7RNC - chains C and D of the 6 polymer chains in the assembly; structure by X-ray diffraction, 1.93 A resolution.

Chain C:
Name: Caspase-3 subunit p17
Organism: Homo sapiens
UniProt: P42574 (CASP3_HUMAN); numbering as in UniProt (aligned over 34-174)
Sequence (141 residues; row label = number of the first residue in the row):
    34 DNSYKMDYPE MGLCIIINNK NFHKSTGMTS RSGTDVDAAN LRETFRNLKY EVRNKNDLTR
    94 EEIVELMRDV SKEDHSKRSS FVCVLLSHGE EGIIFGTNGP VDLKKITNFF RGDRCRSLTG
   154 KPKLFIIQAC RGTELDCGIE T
UniProt features mapped onto this chain:
  - active site: H121, C163
  - modified residue: C163 (S-nitrosocysteine)

Chain D:
Name: Caspase-3 subunit p12
Organism: Homo sapiens
UniProt: P42574 (CASP3_HUMAN); residue numbers follow UniProt; this construct covers 184-277
Sequence (95 residues; row label = number of the first residue in the row):
   184 CHKIPVEADF LYAYSTAPGY YSWRNSKDGS WFIQSLCAML KQYADKLEFM HILTRVNRKV
   244 ATEFESFSFD ATFHAKKQIP CIVSMLTKEL YFYHH
Not modelled in the structure: 184, 278
Sequence notes: expression tag (278)
UniProt features mapped onto this chain:
  - modified residue: R207 (Microbial infection: ADP-riboxanated arginine)
  - mutagenesis: R207 (R207A: Abolished ADP-riboxanation by C.violaceum CopC)

Chain C / chain D interface:
Residue-residue contacts - 103 pairs, chain C then chain D:
  D34(C) - K271(D)
  N35(C) - K271(D)
  N35(C) - E272(D)  hydrogen bond (backbone-backbone)
  S36(C) - K271(D)
  S36(C) - E272(D)
  S36(C) - Y274(D)
  Y37(C) - D192(D)  hydrogen bond
  Y37(C) - L269(D)
  Y37(C) - T270(D)  hydrogen bond (side chain-backbone)
  Y37(C) - K271(D)
  Y37(C) - E272(D)  hydrogen bond (backbone-backbone)
  M39(C) - L273(D)  hydrophobic
  M39(C) - Y274(D)
  M44(C) - F275(D)
  R64(C) - R207(D)
  S65(C) - R207(D)  hydrogen bond (backbone-side chain)
  S65(C) - N208(D)
  S65(C) - S209(D)
  G66(C) - N208(D)
  G66(C) - S209(D)  hydrogen bond (backbone-backbone)
  G66(C) - G212(D)
  V69(C) - K210(D)
  V69(C) - D211(D)
  D70(C) - G212(D)
  D70(C) - S213(D)  hydrogen bond
  D70(C) - I216(D)
  N73(C) - C220(D)
  L74(C) - I216(D)  hydrophobic
  L74(C) - C220(D)
  T77(C) - C220(D)  hydrogen bond
  T77(C) - L223(D)
  F78(C) - L223(D)  hydrophobic
  L81(C) - A227(D)  hydrophobic
  Y83(C) - F275(D)
  L119(C) - I216(D)  hydrophobic
  E124(C) - P201(D)
  E124(C) - G202(D)  hydrogen bond (side chain-backbone)
  K137(C) - E190(D)  salt bridge
  T140(C) - F193(D)
  T140(C) - Y195(D)
  F143(C) - F193(D)
  R144(C) - V189(D)
  R144(C) - F193(D)
  G145(C) - V189(D)  hydrogen bond (backbone-backbone)
  D146(C) - V189(D)
  T152(C) - I187(D)
  G153(C) - D192(D)
  K154(C) - D192(D)
  P155(C) - D192(D)
  P155(C) - L269(D)  hydrophobic
  K156(C) - A191(D)
  K156(C) - D192(D)  hydrogen bond (backbone-backbone)
  K156(C) - F193(D)
  K156(C) - L194(D)  hydrogen bond (backbone-backbone)
  L157(C) - L194(D)
  L157(C) - F232(D)  hydrophobic
  L157(C) - L273(D)  hydrophobic
  F158(C) - F193(D)  hydrophobic
  F158(C) - L194(D)  hydrogen bond (backbone-backbone)
  F158(C) - Y195(D)
  F158(C) - A196(D)  hydrogen bond (backbone-backbone)
  I159(C) - A196(D)
  I159(C) - F215(D)  hydrophobic
  I159(C) - L219(D)  hydrophobic
  I160(C) - A196(D)  hydrogen bond (backbone-backbone)
  I160(C) - Y197(D)
  I160(C) - S198(D)  hydrogen bond (backbone-backbone)
  Q161(C) - S198(D)  hydrogen bond
  Q161(C) - S205(D)  hydrogen bond
  Q161(C) - S213(D)  hydrogen bond
  Q161(C) - F215(D)
  Q161(C) - I216(D)
  A162(C) - S198(D)  hydrogen bond (backbone-side chain)
  A162(C) - S205(D)
  C163(C) - Y203(D)
  C163(C) - Y204(D)  hydrophobic
  C163(C) - S205(D)  hydrogen bond (side chain-backbone)
  R164(C) - Y197(D)
  R164(C) - T199(D)  hydrogen bond (side chain-backbone)
  R164(C) - A200(D)
  R164(C) - P201(D)
  R164(C) - G202(D)  hydrogen bond (backbone-backbone)
  R164(C) - Y203(D)  hydrogen bond (backbone-backbone)
  R164(C) - C264(D)
  G165(C) - G202(D)
  G165(C) - Y203(D)
  G165(C) - Y204(D)
  T166(C) - G202(D)  hydrogen bond (backbone-backbone)
  T166(C) - Y204(D)
  E167(C) - G202(D)  hydrogen bond (backbone-backbone)
  E167(C) - Y203(D)
  E167(C) - Y204(D)  hydrogen bond (backbone-backbone)
  L168(C) - Y203(D)
  L168(C) - Y204(D)  hydrophobic
  L168(C) - W206(D)  hydrophobic
  L168(C) - T255(D)
  L168(C) - F256(D)  hydrophobic
  L168(C) - K259(D)
  D169(C) - Y203(D)
  D169(C) - K259(D)
  D169(C) - K260(D)  hydrogen bond (backbone-backbone)
  C170(C) - K259(D)  hydrogen bond
  G171(C) - K260(D)
Interface residues without a listed pair, chain C (51 interface residues in all): S63, T67, V117, H121, L136, N141
Interface residues without a listed pair, chain D (47 interface residues in all): Q217, A258

Overview:
51 residues of chain C face 47 of chain D across their interface, with 29 hydrogen bonds and 1 salt bridge.
Polar contacts include K137(C)-E190(D), Y37(C)-D192(D) and Y37(C)-T270(D). UniProt lists active-site residues
H121(C) and C163(C) on chain C; one mutagenesis site on chain D.
Here chain C is Caspase-3 subunit p17 and chain D is Caspase-3 subunit p12, both from Homo sapiens. Entry 7RNC
(Crystal structure of caspase-3 with inhibitor Ac-VDVVD-CHO) was determined by X-ray diffraction.
